Entry 1HQU (X-ray diffraction, 2.70 A resolution); this record covers chains A and B.

# Chain A
Protein: Pol polyprotein
Source organism: Human immunodeficiency virus 1
Notes: EC 2.7.7.49; fragment: p66 subunit
UniProtKB: P03366 (POL_HV1B1); residues 1-560 here correspond to UniProt positions 168-727 (UniProt number = residue number + 167)
Sequence (560 residues; row label = number of the first residue in the row):
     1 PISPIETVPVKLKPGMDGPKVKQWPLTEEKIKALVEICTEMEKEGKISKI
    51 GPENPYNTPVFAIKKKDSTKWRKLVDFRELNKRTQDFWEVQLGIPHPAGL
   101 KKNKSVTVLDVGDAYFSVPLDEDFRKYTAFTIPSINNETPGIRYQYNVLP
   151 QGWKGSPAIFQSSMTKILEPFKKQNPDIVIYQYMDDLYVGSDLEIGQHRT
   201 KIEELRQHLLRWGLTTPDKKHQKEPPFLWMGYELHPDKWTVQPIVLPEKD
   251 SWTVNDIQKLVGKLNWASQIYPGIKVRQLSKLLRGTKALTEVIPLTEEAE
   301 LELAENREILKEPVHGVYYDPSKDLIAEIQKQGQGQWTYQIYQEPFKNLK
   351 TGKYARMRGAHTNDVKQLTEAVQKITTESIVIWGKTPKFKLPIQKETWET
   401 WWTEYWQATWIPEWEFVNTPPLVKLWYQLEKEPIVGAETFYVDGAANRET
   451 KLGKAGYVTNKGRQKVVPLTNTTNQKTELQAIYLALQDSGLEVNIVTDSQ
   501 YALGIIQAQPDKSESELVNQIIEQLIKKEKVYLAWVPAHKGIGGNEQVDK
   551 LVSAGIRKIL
Unresolved in the structure: 557-560
Construct notes: engineered mutation Asn103 (Lys270 in P03366), Ser280 (Cys447 in P03366)
Ligand contacts: hby 097 (HBY; (S)-4-isopropoxycarbonyl-6-methoxy-3-methylthiomethyl-3,4-dihydroquinoxalin-2(1h)-thione): Pro95, Leu100, Lys101, Asn103, Val106, Val179, Ile180, Tyr181, Tyr188, Val189, Gly190, Phe227, Trp229, Leu234, His235, Pro236, Tyr318

# Chain B
Protein: Pol polyprotein
Source organism: Human immunodeficiency virus 1
Notes: EC 2.7.7.49; fragment: p51 subunit
UniProtKB: P03366 (POL_HV1B1); residues 1-430 here correspond to UniProt positions 168-597 (UniProt number = residue number + 167)
Sequence (430 residues; numbered 1 to 430; the number before each row is that of its first residue):
     1 PISPIETVPVKLKPGMDGPKVKQWPLTEEKIKALVEICTEMEKEGKISKI
    51 GPENPYNTPVFAIKKKDSTKWRKLVDFRELNKRTQDFWEVQLGIPHPAGL
   101 KKNKSVTVLDVGDAYFSVPLDEDFRKYTAFTIPSINNETPGIRYQYNVLP
   151 QGWKGSPAIFQSSMTKILEPFKKQNPDIVIYQYMDDLYVGSDLEIGQHRT
   201 KIEELRQHLLRWGLTTPDKKHQKEPPFLWMGYELHPDKWTVQPIVLPEKD
   251 SWTVNDIQKLVGKLNWASQIYPGIKVRQLSKLLRGTKALTEVIPLTEEAE
   301 LELAENREILKEPVHGVYYDPSKDLIAEIQKQGQGQWTYQIYQEPFKNLK
   351 TGKYARMRGAHTNDVKQLTEAVQKITTESIVIWGKTPKFKLPIQKETWET
   401 WWTEYWQATWIPEWEFVNTPPLVKLWYQLE
Construct notes: engineered mutation Asn103 (Lys270 in P03366), Ser280 (Cys447 in P03366)

# Interface between chain A and chain B
Residue-residue contacts (98):
  Val8(A) - Pro52(B)
  Pro9(A) - Glu53(B)
  Gln85(A) - Glu53(B)  hydrogen bond (side chain-backbone)
  Asp86(A) - Pro55(B)
  Phe87(A) - Pro52(B)
  Phe87(A) - Pro55(B)
  Trp88(A) - Pro52(B)  hydrogen bond (backbone-backbone)
  Trp88(A) - Asn54(B)
  Trp88(A) - Pro55(B)
  Trp88(A) - Asn57(B)
  Trp88(A) - Thr131(B)
  Trp88(A) - Arg143(B)
  Leu92(A) - Asn137(B)  hydrogen bond (backbone-side chain)
  Gly93(A) - Asn137(B)
  Ile94(A) - Asn137(B)
  Pro95(A) - Asn136(B)
  Pro95(A) - Asn137(B)
  Pro95(A) - Glu138(B)
  His96(A) - Asn136(B)  hydrogen bond (backbone-side chain)
  Gly99(A) - Glu138(B)
  Leu100(A) - Asn136(B)
  Leu100(A) - Glu138(B)
  Lys101(A) - Glu138(B)  salt bridge
  Ala158(A) - Pro52(B)
  Gln161(A) - Pro140(B)
  Ser162(A) - Pro52(B)
  Thr165(A) - Pro140(B)
  Tyr181(A) - Glu138(B)
  Glu370(A) - Gln394(B)
  Gln373(A) - Gln394(B)
  Gln373(A) - Glu396(B)
  Gln373(A) - Thr397(B)  hydrogen bond
  Gln373(A) - Thr400(B)  hydrogen bond
  Thr376(A) - Thr400(B)
  Ile380(A) - Pro25(B)
  Ile380(A) - Leu26(B)
  Ile380(A) - Thr400(B)
  Val381(A) - Asn136(B)  hydrogen bond (backbone-backbone)
  Ile382(A) - Ile135(B)
  Ile382(A) - Asn136(B)  hydrogen bond (backbone-backbone)
  Trp383(A) - Ile135(B)
  Gly384(A) - Thr27(B)
  Gly384(A) - Glu28(B)  hydrogen bond (backbone-backbone)
  Gly384(A) - Ile135(B)
  Trp402(A) - Lys331(B)  hydrogen bond (backbone-side chain)
  Trp402(A) - Thr362(B)
  Trp402(A) - Asp364(B)
  Thr403(A) - Gln334(B)
  Tyr405(A) - Lys331(B)
  Trp406(A) - Lys331(B)
  Trp406(A) - Pro392(B)  hydrophobic
  Trp406(A) - Val417(B)
  Trp406(A) - Asn418(B)
  Trp406(A) - Thr419(B)
  Trp406(A) - Pro420(B)
  Gln407(A) - Lys331(B)  hydrogen bond (backbone-side chain)
  Gln407(A) - Pro392(B)
  Gln407(A) - Ile393(B)
  Gln407(A) - Gln394(B)
  Gln407(A) - Val417(B)
  Ala408(A) - Lys331(B)
  Ala408(A) - Trp337(B)  hydrophobic
  Ala408(A) - Asp364(B)
  Ala408(A) - Pro392(B)  hydrogen bond (backbone-backbone)
  Ala408(A) - Ile393(B)
  Thr409(A) - Asp364(B)  hydrogen bond (backbone-side chain)
  Trp410(A) - Asn363(B)
  Trp410(A) - Val365(B)  hydrophobic
  Trp410(A) - Trp401(B)
  Pro412(A) - Trp401(B)  hydrophobic
  Pro433(A) - Asn255(B)
  Pro433(A) - Leu289(B)  hydrophobic
  Pro433(A) - Thr290(B)
  Ile434(A) - Thr290(B)
  Val435(A) - Thr290(B)
  Thr439(A) - Ala288(B)
  Thr439(A) - Leu289(B)  hydrogen bond (side chain-backbone)
  Tyr441(A) - Gln258(B)
  Tyr441(A) - Thr286(B)
  Tyr441(A) - Lys287(B)  hydrogen bond (side chain-backbone)
  Tyr441(A) - Ala288(B)
  Tyr441(A) - Leu289(B)
  Val458(A) - Thr286(B)
  Asn460(A) - Thr286(B)
  Asn460(A) - Ala288(B)
  Gln500(A) - Leu422(B)
  Tyr532(A) - Asn255(B)  hydrogen bond
  Tyr532(A) - Lys259(B)
  Lys540(A) - Asn265(B)
  Ile542(A) - Ser280(B)
  Ile542(A) - Arg284(B)
  Gly543(A) - Leu283(B)
  Gly543(A) - Arg284(B)
  Gly543(A) - Thr286(B)
  Gly544(A) - Arg284(B)  hydrogen bond (backbone-backbone)
  Gly544(A) - Thr286(B)
  Glu546(A) - Arg284(B)
  Gln547(A) - Thr286(B)
Other interface residues (no listed pair), chain A (59 interface residues in all): Ile159, Thr377, Glu404, Thr459, Asn494, Val496, Ala534, Val536
Other interface residues (no listed pair), chain B (52 interface residues in all): Lys20, Tyr56, Val254, Tyr405, Lys424

# In short
The interface between chain A and chain B involves 59 residues on one side and 52 on the other; the contacts
include 17 hydrogen bonds and 1 salt bridge. Polar pairs include Lys101(A)-Glu138(B), Gln85(A)-Glu53(B) and
Leu92(A)-Asn137(B). Bound to chain A: hby 097.
Chain A is Pol polyprotein and chain B is Pol polyprotein, both from Human immunodeficiency virus 1; the
structure, Human immunodeficiency virus type 1, was determined by X-ray diffraction together with 1HPZ and
1HQE from the same study.
